4FUT - chain A; structure by X-ray diffraction, 2.00 A resolution.

== Chain A ==
Protein: Malonyl CoA synthetase
From: Rhodopseudomonas palustris
Notes: EC 6.2.1.-; fragment: MatB
UniProtKB: Q6ND88 (Q6ND88_RHOPA); residue numbers follow UniProt; this construct covers 1-503
Chain sequence (503 residues; row label = number of the first residue in the row):
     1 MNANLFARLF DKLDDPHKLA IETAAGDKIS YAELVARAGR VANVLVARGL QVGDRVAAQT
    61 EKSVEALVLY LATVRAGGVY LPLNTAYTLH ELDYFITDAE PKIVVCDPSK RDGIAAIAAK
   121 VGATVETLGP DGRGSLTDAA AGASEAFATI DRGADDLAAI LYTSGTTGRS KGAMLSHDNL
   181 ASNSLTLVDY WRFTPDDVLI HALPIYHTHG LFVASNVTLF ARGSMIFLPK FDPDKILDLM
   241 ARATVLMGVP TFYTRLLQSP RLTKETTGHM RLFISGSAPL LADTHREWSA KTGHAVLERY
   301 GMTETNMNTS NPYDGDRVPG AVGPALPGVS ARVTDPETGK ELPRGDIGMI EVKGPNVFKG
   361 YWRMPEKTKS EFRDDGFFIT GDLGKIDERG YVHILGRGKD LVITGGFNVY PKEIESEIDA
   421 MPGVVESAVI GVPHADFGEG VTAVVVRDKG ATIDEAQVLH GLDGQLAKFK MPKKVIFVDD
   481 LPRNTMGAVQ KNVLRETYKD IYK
Modified positions: K12, K18, K28, K62, K102, K110, K120, K171, K230, K235, K264, K291, K340, K353, K359, K367, K369, K385, K399, K412, K449, K468, K470, K473, K474, K491, K499, K503 (n-dimethyl-lysine; MLY)
Differences from the reference sequence: engineered mutation A488 (Lys in Q6ND88)
Residues lining bound ligands: ATP (adenosine-5'-triphosphate): T163, S164, G165, T166, T167, G168, S170, H207, S277, A278, P279, E298, R299, Y300, G301, M302, T303, E304, V322, D382, I394, R397
From the paper describing this entry:
  - specificity-determining residues: T208

== Summary ==
Bound to chain A: ATP. The paper reports the specificity determinant T208.
Chain A is Malonyl CoA synthetase (Rhodopseudomonas palustris); the structure, Crystal structure of ATP bound
MatB from Rhodopseudomonas palustris, was determined by X-ray diffraction (same publication as 4FUQ).
